Entry 7T3J (electron microscopy, 3.20 A resolution); this record covers chains G and H of the 12 polymer chains in the assembly.

Chain G (and H):
Name: CRISPR type I-F/YPEST-associated protein Csy3
Notes: chain H of this document is another copy of the same molecule, construct and numbering; everything in this record applies to it too
UniProtKB: A0A444M080 (A0A444M080_PSEAI); residues 21-361 here correspond to UniProt positions 2-342 (UniProt number = residue number - 19)
Chain sequence (360 residues; each row starts with the number of its first residue):
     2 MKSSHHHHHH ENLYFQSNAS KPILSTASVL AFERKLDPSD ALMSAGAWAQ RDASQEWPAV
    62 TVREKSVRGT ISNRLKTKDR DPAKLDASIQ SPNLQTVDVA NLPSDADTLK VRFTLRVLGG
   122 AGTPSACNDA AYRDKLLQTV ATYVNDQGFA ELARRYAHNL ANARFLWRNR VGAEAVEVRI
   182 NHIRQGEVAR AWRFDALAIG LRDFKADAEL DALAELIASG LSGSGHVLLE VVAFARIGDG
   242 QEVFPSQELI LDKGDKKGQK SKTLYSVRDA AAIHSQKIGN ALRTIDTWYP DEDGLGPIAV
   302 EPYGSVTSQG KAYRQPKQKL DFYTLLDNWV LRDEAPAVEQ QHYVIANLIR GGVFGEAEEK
Not modelled in the structure: 2-23, 359-361
Construct notes: initiating methionine (2); expression tag (3-20)

Chain G / chain H interface:
Contacting residue pairs (87; chain G residue first):
  T27(G) - R75(H)
  E34(G) - R169(H)  salt bridge
  R35(G) - R169(H)
  D38(G) - Q242(H)
  S40(G) - G241(H)
  S40(G) - Q242(H)
  D41(G) - R64(H)  salt bridge
  D41(G) - K66(H)  salt bridge
  D41(G) - N102(H)
  L43(G) - S105(H)
  R113(G) - S105(H)  hydrogen bond (side chain-backbone)
  R113(G) - D240(H)  salt bridge
  T115(G) - D240(H)  hydrogen bond (side chain-backbone)
  T115(G) - Q242(H)  hydrogen bond (backbone-side chain)
  L116(G) - Q242(H)
  R117(G) - G173(H)  hydrogen bond (side chain-backbone)
  R117(G) - A174(H)
  R117(G) - I238(H)
  R117(G) - Q242(H)
  L119(G) - G173(H)
  S126(G) - S309(H)
  A127(G) - S309(H)
  C128(G) - S309(H)  hydrogen bond (backbone-backbone)
  C128(G) - Q310(H)
  C128(G) - G311(H)
  N129(G) - G311(H)
  A131(G) - K312(H)
  R134(G) - Q310(H)
  R185(G) - E175(H)
  Q186(G) - E175(H)  hydrogen bond (backbone-side chain)
  Q186(G) - R237(H)
  G187(G) - R237(H)
  H227(G) - G173(H)  hydrogen bond (side chain-backbone)
  H227(G) - E175(H)  salt bridge
  L229(G) - I238(H)
  Q248(G) - S67(H)  hydrogen bond (backbone-side chain)
  E249(G) - E65(H)
  E249(G) - K66(H)
  E249(G) - S67(H)  hydrogen bond (side chain-backbone)
  L250(G) - S67(H)
  L250(G) - L95(H)  hydrophobic
  L250(G) - T97(H)
  L250(G) - G259(H)
  Y266(G) - R64(H)  hydrogen bond
  Y266(G) - K66(H)
  V268(G) - R64(H)
  R269(G) - T62(H)  hydrogen bond
  R269(G) - R64(H)
  H275(G) - K66(H)
  H275(G) - S67(H)  hydrogen bond (side chain-backbone)
  S276(G) - K66(H)  hydrogen bond
  Q277(G) - K66(H)  hydrogen bond
  Q277(G) - S67(H)  hydrogen bond (side chain-backbone)
  Q277(G) - V68(H)
  E302(G) - T71(H)  hydrogen bond
  E302(G) - I72(H)
  P303(G) - I72(H)
  P303(G) - S73(H)
  Y304(G) - N74(H)  hydrogen bond (side chain-backbone)
  Y304(G) - R75(H)
  Y304(G) - L76(H)  hydrogen bond (side chain-backbone)
  S306(G) - T71(H)  hydrogen bond
  S306(G) - I90(H)
  T308(G) - R69(H)
  T308(G) - I90(H)
  T308(G) - P93(H)
  G311(G) - D87(H)
  G311(G) - Q91(H)  hydrogen bond (backbone-side chain)
  K312(G) - D87(H)
  A313(G) - L86(H)  hydrophobic
  A313(G) - D87(H)  hydrogen bond (backbone-side chain)
  A313(G) - I90(H)  hydrophobic
  Q316(G) - P83(H)
  Q316(G) - L86(H)
  Q316(G) - D87(H)  hydrogen bond
  P317(G) - L76(H)  hydrophobic
  P317(G) - R81(H)
  P317(G) - L86(H)
  K318(G) - R81(H)
  K318(G) - P83(H)
  Y324(G) - S73(H)  hydrogen bond (side chain-backbone)
  Y324(G) - N74(H)
  Y324(G) - R75(H)
  D328(G) - R75(H)  salt bridge
  G356(G) - R75(H)
  E357(G) - R75(H)  salt bridge
  A358(G) - K77(H)
Also at the interface, not in a pair above, chain G (57 interface residues in all): P39, Y133, I184, L252, V307, L327, R351, V354, F355
Also at the interface, not in a pair above, chain H (44 interface residues in all): V172, G239, E243, F245, K257

In short:
Chain G and chain H form an interface of 57 and 44 residues respectively; the contacts include 23 hydrogen
bonds and 7 salt bridges. Among the polar pairs are E34(G)-R169(H), D41(G)-R64(H) and D41(G)-K66(H).
Chain G and chain H are both CRISPR type I-F/YPEST-associated protein Csy3; the structure, Cryo-EM structure
of Csy-AcrIF24, was determined by electron microscopy, deposited together with 7T3K, 7T3L, 7TAW and 7TAX.
